PDB entry 3ANN | X-ray diffraction, 2.00 A resolution | chains A and B

[Chain A (and B)]
Name: 1-deoxy-D-xylulose 5-phosphate reductoisomerase
Organism: Escherichia coli
Notes: EC 1.1.1.267; chain B of this document is another copy of the same molecule, construct and numbering; everything in this record applies to it too
Reference sequence: P45568 (DXR_ECOLI); residues 1-397 here correspond to UniProt positions 2-398 (UniProt number = residue number + 1)
Chain sequence (420 residues; each row starts with the number of its first residue; numbers below 1 keep their minus sign (Met-10 is residue -10)):
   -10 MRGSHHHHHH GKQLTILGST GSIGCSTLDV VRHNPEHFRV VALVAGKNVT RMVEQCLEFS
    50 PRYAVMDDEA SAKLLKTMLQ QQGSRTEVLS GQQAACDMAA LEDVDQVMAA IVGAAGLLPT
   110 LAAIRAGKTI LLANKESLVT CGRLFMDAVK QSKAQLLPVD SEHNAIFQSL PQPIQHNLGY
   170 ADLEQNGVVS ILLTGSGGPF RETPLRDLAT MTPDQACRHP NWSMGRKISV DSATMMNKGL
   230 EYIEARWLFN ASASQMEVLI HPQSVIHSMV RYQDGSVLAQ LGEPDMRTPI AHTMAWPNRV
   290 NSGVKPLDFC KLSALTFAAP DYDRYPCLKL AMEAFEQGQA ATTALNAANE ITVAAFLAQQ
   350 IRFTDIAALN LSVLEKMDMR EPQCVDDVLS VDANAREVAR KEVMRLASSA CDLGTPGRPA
Not modelled in the structure: -10 to -1, 400-409 (chain B: -10 to -1, 398-409)
Construct notes: expression tag (-10 to 0, 398-409)
Swiss-Prot annotation at these positions:
  - binding site (NADPH): Thr9, Gly10, Ser11, Ile12, Gly35, Lys36, Asn37, Asn123, Glu125, Gly214
  - binding site (1-deoxy-D-xylulose 5-phosphate): Lys124, Ser150, Glu151, Ser185, His208, Ser221, Asn226, Lys227, Glu230
  - binding site (Mn(2+)): Asp149, Glu151, Glu230
Ligand contacts:
  - NADPH (NDP; NADPH dihydro-nicotinamide-adenine-dinucleotide phosphate): Gly7, Ser8, Thr9, Gly10, Ser11, Ile12, Val33, Ala34, Gly35, Lys36, Asn37, Met55, Asp56, Ala99, Ile100, Val101, Gly102, Ala104, Ala122, Asn123, Lys124, Glu125, Asp149, Met213, Met275
  - (quinolin-2-ylmethyl)phosphonic acid (SYE): Glu151, Gly184, Ser185, Gly186, Gly187, His208, Asn210, Trp211, Ser221, Asn226, Lys227, Ser253, Pro273
Reported in the primary citation:
  - binding site for (quinolin-2-ylmethyl)phosphonic acid: Trp211

[Interface between chain A and chain B]
Contacting residue pairs - 78 pairs, chain A then chain B:
  Gln157(A) - Ser265(B)  hydrogen bond
  Gln157(A) - Leu267(B)
  Gln161(A) - Gln161(B)
  Gly176(A) - Arg288(B)
  Leu181(A) - Phe298(B)  hydrophobic
  Leu248(A) - Phe298(B)  hydrophobic
  Met258(A) - Phe298(B)  hydrophobic
  Arg260(A) - Pro295(B)
  Arg260(A) - Leu296(B)  hydrogen bond (side chain-backbone)
  Arg260(A) - Phe298(B)
  Tyr261(A) - Arg288(B)
  Gln262(A) - Arg288(B)
  Gln262(A) - Val289(B)
  Gln262(A) - Asn290(B)
  Asp263(A) - Thr277(B)  hydrogen bond (backbone-side chain)
  Asp263(A) - Ala280(B)
  Asp263(A) - His281(B)
  Asp263(A) - Arg288(B)  salt bridge
  Asp263(A) - Val289(B)  hydrogen bond (backbone-backbone)
  Asp263(A) - Ser291(B)  hydrogen bond (backbone-side chain)
  Asp263(A) - Val293(B)
  Gly264(A) - Thr277(B)
  Ser265(A) - Gln157(B)  hydrogen bond
  Ser265(A) - Gln269(B)  hydrogen bond
  Ser265(A) - Leu270(B)
  Ser265(A) - Thr277(B)
  Val266(A) - Ala268(B)
  Val266(A) - Gln269(B)
  Val266(A) - Leu270(B)  hydrogen bond (backbone-backbone)
  Val266(A) - Phe298(B)  hydrophobic
  Leu267(A) - Gln157(B)
  Leu267(A) - Ala268(B)
  Leu267(A) - Gln269(B)
  Ala268(A) - Val266(B)
  Ala268(A) - Leu267(B)
  Ala268(A) - Ala268(B)  hydrogen bond (backbone-backbone)
  Ala268(A) - Leu270(B)  hydrophobic
  Gln269(A) - Ser265(B)  hydrogen bond
  Gln269(A) - Val266(B)
  Gln269(A) - Leu267(B)
  Leu270(A) - Met258(B)  hydrophobic
  Leu270(A) - Ser265(B)
  Leu270(A) - Val266(B)  hydrogen bond (backbone-backbone)
  Thr277(A) - Asp263(B)  hydrogen bond (side chain-backbone)
  Thr277(A) - Gly264(B)
  Thr277(A) - Ser265(B)
  Ala280(A) - Asp263(B)
  His281(A) - Asp263(B)
  Arg288(A) - Gly176(B)
  Arg288(A) - Tyr261(B)
  Arg288(A) - Gln262(B)
  Arg288(A) - Asp263(B)  salt bridge
  Arg288(A) - Ser265(B)  hydrogen bond
  Val289(A) - Gln262(B)
  Val289(A) - Asp263(B)
  Asn290(A) - Gln262(B)
  Ser291(A) - Asp263(B)  hydrogen bond (side chain-backbone)
  Val293(A) - Asp263(B)
  Pro295(A) - Arg260(B)
  Leu296(A) - Arg260(B)  hydrogen bond (backbone-side chain)
  Phe298(A) - Leu181(B)  hydrophobic
  Phe298(A) - Leu248(B)  hydrophobic
  Phe298(A) - Met258(B)  hydrophobic
  Phe298(A) - Phe306(B)
  Cys299(A) - Leu248(B)  hydrophobic
  Cys299(A) - Ala308(B)
  Leu301(A) - Phe306(B)  hydrophobic
  Ala303(A) - Ala303(B)  hydrophobic
  Ala303(A) - Leu304(B)
  Ala303(A) - Thr305(B)
  Leu304(A) - Ala303(B)
  Leu304(A) - Leu304(B)  hydrogen bond (backbone-backbone)
  Thr305(A) - Ala303(B)
  Phe306(A) - Phe298(B)
  Phe306(A) - Leu301(B)  hydrophobic
  Phe306(A) - Leu304(B)  hydrophobic
  Ala307(A) - Cys299(B)
  Ala308(A) - Cys299(B)
Other interface residues (no listed pair), chain A (39 interface residues in all): Asn175, Gly271, Ser302
Other interface residues (no listed pair), chain B (39 interface residues in all): Asn175, Gly271, Ser302, Ala307

[In short]
The chain A/chain B interface involves 39 residues from each chain, with 16 hydrogen bonds and 2 salt bridges.
Among the polar pairs are Asp263(A)-Arg288(B), Gln157(A)-Ser265(B) and Arg260(A)-Leu296(B). Bound to chain A:
NADPH and (quinolin-2-ylmethyl)phosphonic acid. From the paper: a binding site for
(quinolin-2-ylmethyl)phosphonic acid at Trp211(A).
Chain A and chain B are both 1-deoxy-D-xylulose 5-phosphate reductoisomerase (Escherichia coli); the
structure, Crystal structure of 1-deoxy-D-xylulose 5-phosphate reductoisomerase (DXR) complexed with
quinolin-2-ylmethylphosphonic acid, was determined by X-ray diffraction (same publication as 3ANL and 3ANM).
